7QN6 - chains B and K of the 8 polymer chains in the assembly; structure by electron microscopy, 2.90 A resolution.

# Chain B
Name: Gamma-aminobutyric acid receptor subunit beta-3
Organism: Homo sapiens
UniProt: P28472 (GBRB3_HUMAN); residues -24 to 448 here correspond to UniProt positions 1-473 (UniProt number = residue number + 25)
Amino-acid sequence (473 residues; each row starts with the number of its first residue; numbers below 1 keep their minus sign (Met-24 is residue -24)):
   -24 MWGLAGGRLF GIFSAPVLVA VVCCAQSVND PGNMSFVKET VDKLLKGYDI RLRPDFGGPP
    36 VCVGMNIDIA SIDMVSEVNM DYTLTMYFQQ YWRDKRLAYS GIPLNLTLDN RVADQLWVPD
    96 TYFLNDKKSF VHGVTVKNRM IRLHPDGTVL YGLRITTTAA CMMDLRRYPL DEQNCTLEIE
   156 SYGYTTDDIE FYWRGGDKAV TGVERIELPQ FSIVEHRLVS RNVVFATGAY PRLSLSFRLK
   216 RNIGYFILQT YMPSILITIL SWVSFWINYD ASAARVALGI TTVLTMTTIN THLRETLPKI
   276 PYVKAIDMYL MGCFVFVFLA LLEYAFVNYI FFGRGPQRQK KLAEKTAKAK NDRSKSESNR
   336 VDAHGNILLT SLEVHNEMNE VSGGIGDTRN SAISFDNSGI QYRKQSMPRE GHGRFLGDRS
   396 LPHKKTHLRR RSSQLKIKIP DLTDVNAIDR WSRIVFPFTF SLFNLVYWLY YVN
Not modelled in the structure: -24 to 6, 308-421, 448
Disulfides: Cys136-Cys150
Covalently attached groups: N-acetylglucosamine (NAG) linked to Asn80; glycan linked to Asn149
Swiss-Prot annotation at these positions:
  - binding site (benzamidine): Asp95 to Tyr97, Glu155 to Tyr157, Phe200
  - binding site (4-aminobutanoate): Tyr97, Glu155, Tyr157, Thr202
  - binding site (histamine): Tyr97, Ser156, Tyr157, Thr202
  - glycosylation (N-linked (GlcNAc...) asparagine): Asn8, Asn80, Asn149

# Chain K
Name: Nanobody Nb25
Organism: Lama glama
Notes: antibody fragment or engineered binder
Amino-acid sequence (121 residues; row label = number of the first residue in the row; note: 389 numbers in that range are skipped by the numbering (no residue carries them; nothing is unmodelled there)):
     1 QVQLVESGGG LVQ
   403 GSLRLSCAAS GHTFNYPIMG WFRQAPGKER EFVGAISWSG GSTSYADSVK DRFTISRDNA
   463 KNTVYLEMNN LKPEDTAVYY CAAKGRYSGG LYYPTNYDYW GQGTQVTV
Disulfides: Cys409-Cys483

# Interface between chain B and chain K
Pairs across the interface (24; chain B residue first):
  Leu99(B) - Tyr489(K)  hydrophobic
  Asn100(B) - Tyr489(K)
  Ala135(B) - Tyr489(K)
  Met137(B) - Phe416(K)
  Met137(B) - Arg488(K)
  Met138(B) - Phe416(K)
  Asp139(B) - Phe416(K)
  Asn149(B) - Asn417(K)
  Thr151(B) - Tyr489(K)
  Glu153(B) - Tyr489(K)
  Arg196(B) - Thr497(K)
  Arg196(B) - Asn498(K)  hydrogen bond (side chain-backbone)
  Arg196(B) - Asp500(K)  salt bridge
  Val198(B) - Ser490(K)
  Val198(B) - Gly491(K)
  Val198(B) - Asn498(K)
  Val199(B) - Gly492(K)  hydrogen bond (backbone-backbone)
  Val199(B) - Tyr495(K)
  Val199(B) - Thr497(K)
  Val199(B) - Asn498(K)  hydrogen bond (backbone-side chain)
  Phe200(B) - Gly491(K)
  Phe200(B) - Tyr495(K)  hydrogen bond (backbone-side chain)
  Ala201(B) - Tyr495(K)
  Arg207(B) - Tyr489(K)  hydrogen bond (side chain-backbone)
Interface residues without a listed pair, chain B (17 interface residues in all): Arg141, Asn197

# Overview
17 residues of chain B face 11 of chain K across their interface, with 5 hydrogen bonds and 1 salt bridge.
Polar contacts include Arg196(B)-Asp500(K), Arg196(B)-Asn498(K) and Val199(B)-Asn498(K). Covalently linked
N-acetylglucosamine: at Asn80(B).
Here chain B is Gamma-aminobutyric acid receptor subunit beta-3 (Homo sapiens) and chain K is Nanobody Nb25
(Lama glama). Entry 7QN6 (Cryo-EM structure of human full-length beta3delta GABA(A)R in complex with nanobody
Nb25) was determined by electron microscopy, deposited together with 7QN5, 7QN7, 7QN8, 7QN9, 7QNA, 7QNB and 3
further entries.
